Entry 6K9X (X-ray diffraction, 1.20 A resolution); this record covers chain A.

# Chain A
Molecule: Endo-1,4-beta-xylanase 2
Organism: Hypocrea jecorina RUT C-30
Notes: EC 3.2.1.8
Reference sequence: P36217 (XYN2_HYPJR); residues 2-190 here correspond to UniProt positions 35-223 (UniProt number = residue number + 33)
Sequence (189 residues; row label = number of the first residue in the row):
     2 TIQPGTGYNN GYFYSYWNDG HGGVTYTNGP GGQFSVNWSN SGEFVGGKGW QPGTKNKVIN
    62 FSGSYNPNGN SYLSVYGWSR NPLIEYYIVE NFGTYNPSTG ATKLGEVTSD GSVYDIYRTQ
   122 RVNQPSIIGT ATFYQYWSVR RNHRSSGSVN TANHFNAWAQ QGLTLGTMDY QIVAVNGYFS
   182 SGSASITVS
Differences from the reference sequence: conflict Glu-44 (Asn77 in P36217), Asn-177 (Glu210 in P36217)
UniProt features mapped onto this chain:
  - active site: Glu-86 (Nucleophile)
  - binding site (substrate): Tyr-73, Tyr-77, Tyr-88, Arg-122, Pro-126, Gln-136, Tyr-171
  - glycosylation (N-linked (GlcNAc...) asparagine): Asn-38, Asn-61
From the paper describing this entry:
  - catalytic residues: Glu-86 (citing earlier work)
  - mutagenesis - W18N/D20N, V46L, A175S: decreased catalytic activity on xylan
  - mutagenesis - A175V: decreased catalytic activity on PNPX2

# Summary
From UniProt: active-site residue Glu-86 and 7 substrate-binding residues. The paper reports the catalytic
residue Glu-86; W18N/D20N, V46L and A175S reduce catalytic activity on xylan.
Chain A is Endo-1,4-beta-xylanase 2 (Hypocrea jecorina RUT C-30); the structure, Crystal Structure Analysis of
Protein, was determined by X-ray diffraction, deposited together with 4HK8, 4HK9, 4HKL, 4HKO and 4HKW.
